5H1R - chains A and I of the 16 polymer chains in the assembly; structure by electron microscopy, 3.60 A resolution.

[Chain A (and I)]
Name: Innexin-6
Source organism: Caenorhabditis elegans
Notes: chain I of this document is another copy of the same molecule, construct and numbering; everything in this record applies to it too
UniProt: Q9U3N4 (INX6_CAEEL); residue numbers follow UniProt; this construct covers 1-389
Sequence (389 residues; numbered 1 to 389; the number before each row is that of its first residue):
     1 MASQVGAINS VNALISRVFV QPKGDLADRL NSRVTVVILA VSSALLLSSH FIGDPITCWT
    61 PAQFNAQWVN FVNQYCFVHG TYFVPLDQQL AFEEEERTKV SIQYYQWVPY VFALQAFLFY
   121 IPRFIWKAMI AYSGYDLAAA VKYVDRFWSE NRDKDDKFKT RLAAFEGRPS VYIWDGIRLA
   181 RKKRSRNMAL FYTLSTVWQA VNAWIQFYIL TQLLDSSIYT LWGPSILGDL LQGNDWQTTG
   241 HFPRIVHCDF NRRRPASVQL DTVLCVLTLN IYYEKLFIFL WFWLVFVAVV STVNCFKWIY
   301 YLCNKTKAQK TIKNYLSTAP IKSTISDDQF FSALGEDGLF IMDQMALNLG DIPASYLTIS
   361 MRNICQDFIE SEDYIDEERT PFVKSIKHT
Unresolved in the structure: 1-6, 52-53, 369-389
Cystine bridges: C58-C265, C76-C248
From the paper describing this entry:
  - self-association interface (contacts with another copy of this molecule); pairs are residue here / residue on that copy: R168-D153, D175-Y356 (hydrogen bond), R178-T318 (hydrogen bond), K182-S317 (hydrogen bond), K183-D351

[Interface between chain A and chain I]
Residue-residue contacts - 18 pairs, chain A then chain I:
  Q63(A) - Q63(I)
  L90(A) - P255(I)  hydrophobic
  F92(A) - S257(I)
  R254(A) - D261(I)  salt bridge
  P255(A) - L90(I)  hydrophobic
  P255(A) - T262(I)
  A256(A) - L260(I)
  A256(A) - D261(I)
  S257(A) - F92(I)
  Q259(A) - Q259(I)
  Q259(A) - L260(I)  hydrogen bond (side chain-backbone)
  Q259(A) - D261(I)
  L260(A) - A256(I)
  L260(A) - Q259(I)  hydrogen bond (backbone-side chain)
  D261(A) - R254(I)  salt bridge
  D261(A) - A256(I)
  D261(A) - Q259(I)
  T262(A) - P255(I)
Also at the interface, not in a pair above, chain A (13 interface residues in all): Q89, R252
Also at the interface, not in a pair above, chain I (13 interface residues in all): Q89, R252

[Overview]
Chain A and chain I each contribute 13 residues to their interface; the contacts include 2 hydrogen bonds and
2 salt bridges. Among the polar pairs are R254(A)-D261(I) and Q259(A)-L260(I). The paper reports a
self-association interface involving R168(A), D175(A) and R178(A) among others.
Chain A and chain I are both Innexin-6 (Caenorhabditis elegans); the structure, C. elegans INX-6 gap junction
channel, was determined by electron microscopy (same publication as 5H1Q).
